6OYG - chains B and C of the 3 polymer chains in the assembly; structure by X-ray diffraction, 1.55 A resolution.

[Chain B (and C)]
Name: Macrophage migration inhibitory factor
Organism: Homo sapiens
Notes: EC 5.3.2.1, 5.3.3.12; chain C of this document is another copy of the same molecule, construct and numbering; everything in this record applies to it too
Reference sequence: P14174 (MIF_HUMAN); residues 1-114 here correspond to UniProt positions 2-115 (UniProt number = residue number + 1)
Amino-acid sequence (114 residues; each row starts with the number of its first residue):
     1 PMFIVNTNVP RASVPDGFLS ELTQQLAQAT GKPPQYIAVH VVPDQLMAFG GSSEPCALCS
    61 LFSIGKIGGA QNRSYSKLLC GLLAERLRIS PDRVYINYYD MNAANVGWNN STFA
Differences from the reference sequence: engineered mutation Phe62 (His63 in P14174)
UniProt features mapped onto this chain:
  - active site: Pro1 (Proton acceptor)
  - binding site (substrate): Lys32, Ile64, Asn97
  - modified residue: Lys77 (N6-acetyllysine)
Reported in the primary citation:
  - mutagenesis - H62F, Y98F: increased catalytic activity
  - catalytic residues: Pro1 (citing earlier work)
  - allosteric site: Tyr99
  - mutagenesis - Y98G, Y99A: decreased catalytic activity
  - mutagenesis - Y99A: abolished signaling (citing earlier work)

[Chain B / chain C interface]
Residue-residue contacts - 60 pairs, chain B then chain C:
  Asn6(B) with His40(C)
  Gln45(B) with His40(C), hydrogen bond; Val42(C)
  Leu46(B) with Arg11(C); Leu19(C); His40(C); Val41(C), hydrogen bond (backbone-backbone)
  Met47(B) with Leu19(C); Val39(C); His40(C)
  Ala48(B) with Leu19(C); Ala38(C); Val39(C), hydrogen bond (backbone-backbone)
  Phe49(B) with Gln35(C); Ile37(C); Trp108(C)
  Gly50(B) with Pro34(C); Gln35(C); Ile37(C), hydrogen bond (backbone-backbone)
  Gly51(B) with Thr23(C)
  Leu58(B) with Ile4(C), hydrophobic; Ala38(C), hydrophobic; His40(C)
  Ile67(B) with Asn105(C)
  Asn72(B) with Ala104(C), hydrogen bond (side chain-backbone); Asn105(C), hydrogen bond; Thr112(C)
  Arg73(B) with Asn110(C); Ser111(C); Thr112(C)
  Ser76(B) with Gly107(C); Asn110(C); Ser111(C), hydrogen bond (side chain-backbone); Thr112(C)
  Lys77(B) with Asn110(C), hydrogen bond (backbone-backbone)
  Cys80(B) with Asn110(C)
  Pro91(B) with Asn109(C), hydrogen bond (backbone-backbone); Asn110(C)
  Asp92(B) with Trp108(C), hydrogen bond (backbone-side chain); Asn109(C)
  Val94(B) with Gly107(C); Trp108(C)
  Tyr95(B) with Pro1(C); Met2(C), hydrophobic; Tyr36(C), hydrogen bond (side chain-backbone); Gly107(C); Trp108(C); Phe113(C), hydrophobic
  Ile96(B) with Asn105(C); Val106(C); Gly107(C), hydrogen bond (backbone-backbone)
  Asn97(B) with Met2(C); Phe62(C); Met101(C); Asn105(C); Val106(C)
  Tyr98(B) with Met101(C); Asn105(C), hydrogen bond (backbone-backbone); Gly107(C)
  Tyr99(B) with Phe62(C)
Also at the interface, not in a pair above, chain B (26 interface residues in all): Gly69, Gly81, Arg93
Also at the interface, not in a pair above, chain C (30 interface residues in all): Pro43, Tyr99, Ala114

[Overview]
The interface between chain B and chain C involves 26 residues on one side and 30 on the other, with 13
hydrogen bonds. Among the polar pairs are Gln45(B)-His40(C), Asn72(B)-Ala104(C) and Asn72(B)-Asn105(C). From
the paper: the catalytic residue Pro1(B); H62F and Y98F of chain B increase catalytic activity; 4
substitutions were tested in all.
Both chains are Macrophage migration inhibitory factor (Homo sapiens). Entry 6OYG (Crystal structure of H62F
mutant of human macrophage migration inhibitory factor) was determined by X-ray diffraction (same publication
as 6OYE, 6OY8, 6OYB, 5UMJ and 5UMK).
